Entry 7SQO (electron microscopy, 3.17 A resolution); this record covers chains R and A of the 5 polymer chains in the assembly.

# Chain R
Molecule: Orexin receptor type 2
From: Homo sapiens
UniProtKB: O43614 (OX2R_HUMAN); numbering as in UniProt (aligned over 1-444)
Sequence (444 residues; each row starts with the number of its first residue):
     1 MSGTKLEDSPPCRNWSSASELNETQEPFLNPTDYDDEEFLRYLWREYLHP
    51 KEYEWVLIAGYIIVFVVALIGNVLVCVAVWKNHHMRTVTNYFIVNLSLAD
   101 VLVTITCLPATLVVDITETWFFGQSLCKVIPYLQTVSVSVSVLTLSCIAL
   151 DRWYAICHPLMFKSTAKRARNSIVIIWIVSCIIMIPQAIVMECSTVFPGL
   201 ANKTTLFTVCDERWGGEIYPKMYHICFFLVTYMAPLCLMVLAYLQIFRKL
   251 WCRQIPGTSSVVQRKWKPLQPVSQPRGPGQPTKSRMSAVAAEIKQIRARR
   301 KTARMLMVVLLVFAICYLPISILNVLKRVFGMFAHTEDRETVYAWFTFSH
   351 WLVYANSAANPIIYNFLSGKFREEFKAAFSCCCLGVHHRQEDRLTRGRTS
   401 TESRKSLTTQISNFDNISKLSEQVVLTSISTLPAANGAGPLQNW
Unresolved in the structure: 1-54, 195-207, 256-292, 334-338, 380-444
Construct notes: conflict Val-308 (Ile in O43614)
Disulfide bonds: Cys-127/Cys-210
Residues lining bound ligands: A6F (methyl (2R,3S)-3-[(methanesulfonyl)amino]-2-({[(1s,4S)-4-phenylcyclohexyl]oxy}methyl)piperidine-1-carboxylate): Cys-107, Ala-110, Thr-111, Val-114, Pro-131, Gln-134, Thr-135, Val-138, Gln-187, Phe-227, Thr-231, Tyr-317, Ile-320, Asn-324, Lys-327, Arg-328, His-350, Tyr-354
Reported in the primary citation:
  - binding site for A6F: Gln-134, Val-138, Phe-227, Ile-320, Asn-324
  - mutagenesis - T111A, Q134A: decreased signaling in response to A6F
  - mutagenesis - Q134A: decreased signaling in response to OxB
  - mutagenesis - N324A: unchanged signaling in response to A6F
  - mutagenesis - N324A: abolished signaling in response to OxB
  - mutagenesis - N324A: decreased expression

# Chain A
Molecule: Guanine nucleotide-binding protein G(i) subunit alpha-1
From: Homo sapiens
UniProtKB: P63096 (GNAI1_HUMAN); residues 1-354 here = UniProt positions 1-354
Sequence (354 residues; row label = number of the first residue in the row):
     1 MGCTLSAEDKAAVERSKMIDRNLREDGEKAAREVKLLLLGAGESGKSTIV
    51 KQMKIIHEAGYSEEECKQYKAVVYSNTIQSIIAIIRAMGRLKIDFGDSAR
   101 ADDARQLFVLAGAAEEGFMTAELAGVIKRLWKDSGVQACFNRSREYQLND
   151 SAAYYLNDLDRIAQPNYIPTQQDVLRTRVKTTGIVETHFTFKDLHFKMFD
   201 VGGQRDERKKWIHCFEGVTAIIFCVALSDYDLVLAEDEEMNRMHESMKLF
   251 DSICNNKWFTDTSIILFLNKKDLFEEKIKKSPLTICYPEYAGSNTYEEAA
   301 AYIQCQFEDLNKRKDTKEIYTHFTCSTDTKNVQFVFDAVTDVIIKNNLKD
   351 CGLF
Unresolved in the structure: 1-4, 56-181, 234-240
Construct notes: conflict Asp-206 (Ser in P63096), Ser-326 (Ala in P63096)

# Chain R / chain A interface
Pairs across the interface - 21 pairs, chain R then chain A:
  Thr-89(R) / Asp-350(A)
  Arg-152(R) / Cys-351(A)
  Ala-155(R) / Asn-347(A)  hydrogen bond (backbone-side chain)
  Ala-155(R) / Cys-351(A)  hydrophobic
  Ile-156(R) / Ile-344(A)
  Ile-156(R) / Asn-347(A)
  Ile-156(R) / Leu-348(A)  hydrophobic
  Pro-159(R) / Ile-343(A)  hydrophobic
  Pro-159(R) / Ile-344(A)  hydrophobic
  Pro-159(R) / Asn-347(A)
  Leu-160(R) / Phe-336(A)  hydrophobic
  Leu-160(R) / Thr-340(A)
  Leu-160(R) / Ile-343(A)  hydrophobic
  Met-161(R) / Arg-32(A)  hydrogen bond (backbone-side chain)
  Lys-249(R) / Ile-344(A)
  Lys-301(R) / Leu-353(A)  hydrogen bond (side chain-backbone)
  Lys-301(R) / Phe-354(A)
  Thr-302(R) / Leu-353(A)  hydrogen bond (side chain-backbone)
  Met-305(R) / Leu-353(A)  hydrophobic
  Leu-306(R) / Leu-353(A)  hydrophobic
  Ser-368(R) / Gly-352(A)
Other interface residues (no listed pair), chain R (16 interface residues in all): Phe-162, Gln-254, Lys-370
Other interface residues (no listed pair), chain A (16 interface residues in all): Ala-31, Leu-194, Asp-341, Lys-349

# Overview
Chain R and chain A each contribute 16 residues to their interface, with 4 hydrogen bonds. Polar contacts
include Ala-155(R)/Asn-347(A), Met-161(R)/Arg-32(A) and Lys-301(R)/Leu-353(A). Bound to chain R: compound A6F.
From the paper: a binding site for A6F at Gln-134(R), Val-138(R) and Phe-227(R) among others; T111A and Q134A
of chain R reduce signaling in response to A6F.
Here chain R is Orexin receptor type 2 and chain A is Guanine nucleotide-binding protein G(i) subunit alpha-1,
both from Homo sapiens. Entry 7SQO (Structure of the orexin-2 receptor(OX2R) bound to TAK-925, Gi and scFv16)
was determined by electron microscopy together with 7SR8 from the same study.
